PDB entry 5LJ0 | X-ray diffraction, 1.82 A resolution | chain A

# Chain A
Molecule: ATPase family AAA domain-containing protein 2
Source organism: Homo sapiens
Notes: EC 3.6.1.3
UniProt: Q6PL18 (ATAD2_HUMAN); residues 981-1108 here = UniProt positions 981-1108
Amino-acid sequence (130 residues; numbered 979 to 1108; the number before each row is that of its first residue):
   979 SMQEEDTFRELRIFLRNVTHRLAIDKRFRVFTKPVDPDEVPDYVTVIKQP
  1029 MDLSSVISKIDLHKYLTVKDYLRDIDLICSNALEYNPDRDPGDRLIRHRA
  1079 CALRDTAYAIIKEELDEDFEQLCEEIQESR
Differences from the reference sequence: expression tag (979-980)
Ligand contacts: 6XX (8-(((3R,4R,5S)-3-((4,4-difluorocyclohexyl)methoxy)-5-methoxypiperidin-4-yl)amino)-3-methyl-5-(5-methylpyridin-3-yl)-1,7-naphthyridin-2(1H)-one): Val1008, Val1013, Asp1014, Glu1017, Val1018, Tyr1021, Ala1060, Tyr1063, Asn1064, Asp1068, Gly1070, Asp1071, Leu1073, Ile1074, Arg1077
Reported in the primary citation:
  - binding site for 6XX: Arg1077
  - specificity-determining residues: Arg1007, Arg1077 (proposed by the authors, not directly observed)

# In short
Bound to chain A: compound 6XX. From the paper: a binding site for 6XX at Arg1077; specificity determinants
Arg1007 and Arg1077.
Chain A is ATPase family AAA domain-containing protein 2 (Homo sapiens); the structure, Crystal structure of
human ATAD2 bromodomain in complex with
8-(((3R,4R,5S)-3-((4,4-difluorocyclohexyl)methoxy)-5-methoxypiperidin-4-yl)amino)-3-methyl-5-(5-methylpyridin-3-yl)-1,7-naphthyridin-2(1H)-one,
was determined by X-ray diffraction together with 5LJ1 and 5LJ2 from the same study.
